Entry 8ET8 (electron microscopy, 3.45 A resolution); this record covers chain A.

Chain A:
Molecule: OCT1
Source organism: Homo sapiens
Sequence (554 residues; each row starts with the number of its first residue):
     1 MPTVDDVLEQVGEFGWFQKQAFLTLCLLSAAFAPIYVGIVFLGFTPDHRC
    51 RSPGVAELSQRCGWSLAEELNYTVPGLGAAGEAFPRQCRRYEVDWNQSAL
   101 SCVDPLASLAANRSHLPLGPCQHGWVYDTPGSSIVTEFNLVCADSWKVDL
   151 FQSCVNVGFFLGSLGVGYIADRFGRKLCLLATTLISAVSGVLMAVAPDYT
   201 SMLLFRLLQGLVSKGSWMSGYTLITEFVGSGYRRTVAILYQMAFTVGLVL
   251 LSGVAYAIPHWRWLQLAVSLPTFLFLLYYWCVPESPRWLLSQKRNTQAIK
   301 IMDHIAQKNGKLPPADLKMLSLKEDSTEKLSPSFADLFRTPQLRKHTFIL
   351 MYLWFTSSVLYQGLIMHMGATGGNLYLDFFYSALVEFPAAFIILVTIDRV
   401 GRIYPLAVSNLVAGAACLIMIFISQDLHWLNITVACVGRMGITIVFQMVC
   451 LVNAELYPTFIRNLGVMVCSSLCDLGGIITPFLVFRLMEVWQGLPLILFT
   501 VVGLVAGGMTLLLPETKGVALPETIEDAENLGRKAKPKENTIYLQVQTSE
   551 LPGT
Not modelled in the structure: 1, 534-554
Disulfides: Cys50-Cys121, Cys62-Cys102, Cys88-Cys142
Covalent attachments: N-acetylglucosamine (NAG) linked to Asn71
Small-molecule neighbours: verapamil (4YH; (2S)-2-(3,4-dimethoxyphenyl)-5-{[2-(3,4-dimethoxyphenyl)ethyl](methyl)amino}-2-(propan-2-yl)pentanenitrile): Phe32, Tyr36, Val37, Lys214, Trp217, Met218, Gln241, Phe244, Leu248, Trp354, Tyr361, Phe379, Ser382, Ala383, Glu386, Phe446, Gln447, Cys450, Ser470, Cys473, Asp474
From the paper describing this entry:
  - mutagenesis - Y36C/F446I: unchanged binding to verapamil
  - binding site for verapamil: Tyr36, Trp217, Phe244, Trp354, Tyr361, Ser382, Glu386, Phe446
  - conformationally variable residues (side-chain flip): Tyr36
  - mutagenesis - K214D/D474K: unchanged binding to methylnaltrexone
  - mutagenesis - K214D/D474K: unchanged binding to serotonin
  - mutagenesis - Y36C/F446I: unchanged binding to racemic VPM

Overview:
Ligands of chain A: verapamil. N-acetylglucosamine is covalently linked to Asn71. The paper reports a binding
site for verapamil at Tyr36, Trp217 and Phe244 among others; Y36C/F446I leave binding to verapamil unchanged.
Chain A is OCT1 (Homo sapiens); the structure, Cryo-EM structure of the organic cation transporter 1 in
complex with verapamil, was determined by electron microscopy (same publication as 8ET6, 8ET7 and 8ET9).
